PDB entry 6TBK | X-ray diffraction, 1.60 A resolution | chain A

[Chain A]
Protein: Beta-galactosidase, putative, bgl35A
Source organism: Cellvibrio japonicus Ueda107
Notes: EC 3.2.1.23
UniProt: B3PBE0 (B3PBE0_CELJU); residues 36-575 here = UniProt positions 36-575
Chain sequence (550 residues; numbered 26 to 575; the number before each row is that of its first residue):
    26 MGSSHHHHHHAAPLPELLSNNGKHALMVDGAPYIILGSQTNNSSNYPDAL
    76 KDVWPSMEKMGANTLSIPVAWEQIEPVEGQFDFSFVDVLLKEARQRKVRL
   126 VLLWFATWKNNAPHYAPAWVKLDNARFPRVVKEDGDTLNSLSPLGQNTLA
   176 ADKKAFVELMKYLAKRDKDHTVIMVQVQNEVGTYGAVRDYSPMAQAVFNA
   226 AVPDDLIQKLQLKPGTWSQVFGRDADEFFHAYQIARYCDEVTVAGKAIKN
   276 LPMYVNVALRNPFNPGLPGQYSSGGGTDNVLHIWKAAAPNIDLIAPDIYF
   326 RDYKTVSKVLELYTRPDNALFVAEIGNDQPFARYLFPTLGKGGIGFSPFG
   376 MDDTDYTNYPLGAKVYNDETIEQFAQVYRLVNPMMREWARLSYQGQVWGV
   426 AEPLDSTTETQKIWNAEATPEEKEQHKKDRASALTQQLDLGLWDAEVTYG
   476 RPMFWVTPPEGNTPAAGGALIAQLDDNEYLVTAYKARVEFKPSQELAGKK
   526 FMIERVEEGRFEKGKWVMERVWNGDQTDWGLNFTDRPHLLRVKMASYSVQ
Disordered / not traced: 26-36, 240, 438-448
Sequence notes: initiating methionine (26); expression tag (27-35)
Bound ions: Na+ site 1: H49, G367; Na+ site 2: D464, G466, S518, Q519; Na+ site 3: S518, Q519; Na+ site 4: E533, E544
Small-molecule neighbours: N0Q (5-(dimethylamino)-N-[6-[(2R,3R,4S,5R)-3-(hydroxymethyl)-4,5-bis(oxidanyl)piperidin-2-yl]hexyl]naphthalene-1-sulfonamide): N67, K134, N135, N204, E205, Y209, L284, D322, Y324, F325, E349, F374, N383, L386
What the authors report for this chain:
  - catalytic residues: E349 (citing earlier work)
  - binding site for N0Q: N135, E205, E349
  - contacts within the chain: E205-Y209 (water-mediated contact)

[Summary]
Chain A binds compound N0Q. H49 and G367 coordinate Na+ site 1. The Na+ site 2 is built by D464, G466, S518
and Q519. The paper reports the catalytic residue E349; a binding site for N0Q at N135, E205 and E349.
Chain A is Beta-galactosidase, putative, bgl35A (Cellvibrio japonicus Ueda107); the structure, Structure of a
beta galactosidase with inhibitor, was determined by X-ray diffraction (same publication as 6TBF, 6TBG, 6TBH,
6TBI and 6TBJ).
